Entry 7TKM (electron microscopy, 4.50 A resolution (low resolution: residue-level contacts below are approximate; hydrogen-bond / salt-bridge calls are withheld)); this record covers chains G and I of the 27 polymer chains in the assembly.

# Chain G
Molecule: ATP synthase subunit gamma
Source organism: Saccharomyces cerevisiae
UniProtKB: P38077 (ATPG_YEAST); residues 1-278 here correspond to UniProt positions 34-311 (UniProt number = residue number + 33)
Chain sequence (278 residues; each row starts with the number of its first residue):
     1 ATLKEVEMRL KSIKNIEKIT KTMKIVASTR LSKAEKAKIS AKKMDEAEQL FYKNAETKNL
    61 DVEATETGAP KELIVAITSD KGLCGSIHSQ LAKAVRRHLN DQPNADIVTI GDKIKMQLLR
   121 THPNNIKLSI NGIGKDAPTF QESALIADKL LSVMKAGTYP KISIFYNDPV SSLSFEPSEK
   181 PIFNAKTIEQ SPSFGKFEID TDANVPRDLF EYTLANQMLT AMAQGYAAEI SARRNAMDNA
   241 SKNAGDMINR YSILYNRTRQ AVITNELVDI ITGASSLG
Not modelled in the structure: 60-70, 277-278

# Chain I
Molecule: ATP synthase subunit epsilon
Source organism: Saccharomyces cerevisiae
UniProtKB: P21306 (ATP5E_YEAST); residues 1-61 here correspond to UniProt positions 2-62 (UniProt number = residue number + 1)
Chain sequence (61 residues; each row starts with the number of its first residue):
     1 SAWRKAGISY AAYLNVAAQA IRSSLKTELQ TASVLNRSQT DAFYTQYKNG TAASEPTPIT
    61 K
Not modelled in the structure: 1-7, 24-26, 50-52
Curated features (UniProtKB/Swiss-Prot):
  - modified residue: Thr-51 (Phosphothreonine)

# Chain G / chain I interface
Contacting residue pairs (14):
  Pro-123(G) with Asn-49(I)
  Asn-125(G) with Asn-49(I)
  Ile-126(G) with Lys-48(I); Asn-49(I)
  Lys-127(G) with Tyr-47(I); Lys-48(I)
  Leu-128(G) with Thr-45(I)
  Ser-129(G) with Tyr-44(I); Thr-45(I)
  Ile-130(G) with Phe-43(I)
  Asn-131(G) with Ala-42(I); Phe-43(I)
  Gly-132(G) with Ala-42(I)
  Gln-141(G) with Arg-37(I)
Other interface residues (no listed pair), chain G (11 interface residues in all): Asn-124
Other interface residues (no listed pair), chain I (11 interface residues in all): Asp-41, Gln-46, Ala-53

# Summary
The chain G/chain I interface involves 11 residues from each chain.
Chain G is ATP synthase subunit gamma and chain I is ATP synthase subunit epsilon, both from Saccharomyces
cerevisiae; the structure, Yeast ATP synthase State 3binding(b) with 10 mM ATP backbone model, was determined
by electron microscopy, deposited together with 7TJS, 7TJT, 7TJU, 7TJV, 7TJW, 7TJX and 30 further entries.
